Entry 6OBS (X-ray diffraction, 1.80 A resolution); this record covers chain A.

[Chain A]
Molecule: Serine/threonine-protein phosphatase PP1-alpha catalytic subunit
From: Homo sapiens
Notes: EC 3.1.3.16
Reference sequence: P62136 (PP1A_HUMAN); residues 7-300 here = UniProt positions 7-300
Amino-acid sequence (299 residues; numbered 2 to 300; the number before each row is that of its first residue):
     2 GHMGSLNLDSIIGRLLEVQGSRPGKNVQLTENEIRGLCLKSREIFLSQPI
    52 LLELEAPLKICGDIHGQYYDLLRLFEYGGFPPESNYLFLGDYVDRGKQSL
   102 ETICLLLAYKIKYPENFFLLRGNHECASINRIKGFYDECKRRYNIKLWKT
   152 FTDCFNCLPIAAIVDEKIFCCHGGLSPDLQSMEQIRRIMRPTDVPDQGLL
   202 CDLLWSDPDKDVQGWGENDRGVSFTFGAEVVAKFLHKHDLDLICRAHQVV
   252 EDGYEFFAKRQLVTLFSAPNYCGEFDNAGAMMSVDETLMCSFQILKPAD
Not modelled in the structure: 2-6, 300
Construct notes: expression tag (2-6); engineered mutation Lys134 (Tyr in P62136)
Curated features (UniProtKB/Swiss-Prot):
  - active site: His125 (Proton donor)
  - binding site (Mn(2+)): Asp64, His66, Asp92, Asn124, His173, His248
  - modified residue: Ser22 (Phosphoserine)
  - mutagenesis: Pro50 (P50R: Promotes SMP complex formation), Ala57 (A57P: No effect on SMP complex formation), Glu184 (E184A: Promotes SMP complex formation), Arg188 (R188A: Abolishes SMP complex formation)
Metal / ion sites: Mn2+ site 1: Asp64, His66, Asp92 (together with phosphate ion); Mn2+ site 2: Asp92, Asn124, His173, His248 (together with phosphate ion)
From the paper describing this entry:
  - Mn2+ coordination: Asp64, His66, Asp92
  - contacts within the chain: Asp95-His125 (salt bridge)
  - conformationally variable residues (side-chain flip): Arg96
  - catalytic residues: Arg96 (proposed by the authors, not directly observed)
  - mutagenesis - H66K: abolished catalytic activity
  - mutagenesis - D64A: abolished stability
  - mutagenesis - H66K (KD 58 +/- 4 nM): increased binding to with metal
  - mutagenesis - H66K (22 +/- 1 nM): increased binding to without metal

[Overview]
Asp64, His66 and Asp92 coordinate Mn2+ site 1. The Mn2+ site 2 is built by Asp92, Asn124, His173 and His248.
Curated annotation (UniProt) lists active-site residue His125, 6 Mn2+-binding residues and 4 mutagenesis
sites. From the paper: the catalytic residue Arg96; H66K abolishes catalytic activity.
Chain A is Serine/threonine-protein phosphatase PP1-alpha catalytic subunit (Homo sapiens); the structure, PP1
Y134K, was determined by X-ray diffraction together with 6OBP, 6OBQ, 6OBR and 6OBU from the same study.
